8K6U - chains C and E of the 10 polymer chains in the assembly; structure by X-ray diffraction, 1.90 A resolution.

# Chain C (and E)
Molecule: Cyanate hydratase
Organism: Escherichia coli K-12
Notes: EC 4.2.1.104; chain E of this document is another copy of the same molecule, construct and numbering; everything in this record applies to it too
UniProt: P00816 (CYNS_ECOLI); residues 1-156 here = UniProt positions 1-156
Chain sequence (160 residues; each row starts with the number of its first residue; numbers below 1 keep their minus sign (Gly-3 is residue -3)):
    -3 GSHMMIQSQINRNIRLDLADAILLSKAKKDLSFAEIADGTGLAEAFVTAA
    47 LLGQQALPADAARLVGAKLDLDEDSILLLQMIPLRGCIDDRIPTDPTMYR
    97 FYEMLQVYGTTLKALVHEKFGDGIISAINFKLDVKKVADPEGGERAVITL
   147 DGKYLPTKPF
Disordered / not traced: -3 to 0
Construct notes: expression tag (-3 to 0)
Swiss-Prot annotation at these positions:
  - active site: Arg96, Glu99, Ser122

# Chain C / chain E interface
Pairs across the interface (10):
  Thr90(C) with Gln102(E)
  Pro92(C) with Glu99(E); Val103(E), hydrophobic
  Tyr95(C) with Tyr95(E)
  Arg96(C) with Arg96(E); Glu99(E), salt bridge
  Glu99(C) with Pro92(E); Arg96(E), salt bridge
  Gln102(C) with Thr90(E)
  Val103(C) with Pro92(E), hydrophobic
Other interface residues (no listed pair), chain C (8 interface residues in all): Pro89
Other interface residues (no listed pair), chain E (8 interface residues in all): Pro89

# In short
The chain C/chain E interface involves 8 residues from each chain; the contacts include 2 salt bridges. The
salt-bridged pair is Arg96(C)-Glu99(E). UniProt lists 3 active-site residues on chain C.
Both chains are Cyanate hydratase (Escherichia coli K-12). Entry 8K6U (Serial Femtosecond X-ray structure of
E.coli Cyanase with un-modeled density at active site) was determined by X-ray diffraction (same publication
as 8K6G, 8K6H, 8K6S and 8K6X).
